5L65 - chains S and T of the 28 polymer chains in the assembly; structure by X-ray diffraction, 2.90 A resolution.

[Chain S]
Protein: Proteasome subunit alpha type-6
From: Saccharomyces cerevisiae (strain ATCC 204508 / S288c)
Notes: EC 3.4.25.1
UniProtKB: P40302 (PSA6_YEAST); residues 0-233 here correspond to UniProt positions 1-234 (UniProt number = residue number + 1)
Amino-acid sequence (234 residues; each row starts with the number of its first residue; numbering starts at 0):
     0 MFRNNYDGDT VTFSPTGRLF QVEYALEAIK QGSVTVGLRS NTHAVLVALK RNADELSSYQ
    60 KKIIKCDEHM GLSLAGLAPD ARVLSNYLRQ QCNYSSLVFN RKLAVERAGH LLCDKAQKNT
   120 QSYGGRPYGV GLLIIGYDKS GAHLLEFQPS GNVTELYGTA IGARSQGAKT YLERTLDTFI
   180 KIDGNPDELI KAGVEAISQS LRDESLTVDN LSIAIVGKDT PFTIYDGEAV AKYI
Not modelled in the structure: 0-2
Swiss-Prot annotation at these positions:
  - modified residue: Ser13 (Phosphoserine)
  - cross-link: Lys190 (Glycyl lysine isopeptide (Lys-Gly) (interchain with G-Cter in ubiquitin))

[Chain T]
Protein: Probable proteasome subunit alpha type-7
From: Saccharomyces cerevisiae (strain ATCC 204508 / S288c)
Notes: EC 3.4.25.1
UniProtKB: P21242 (PSA7_YEAST); residues -3 to 284 here correspond to UniProt positions 1-288 (UniProt number = residue number + 4)
Amino-acid sequence (288 residues; each row starts with the number of its first residue; numbers below 1 keep their minus sign (Met-3 is residue -3)):
    -3 MTSIGTGYDL SNSVFSPDGR NFQVEYAVKA VENGTTSIGI KCNDGVVFAV EKLITSKLLV
    57 PQKNVKIQVV DRHIGCVYSG LIPDGRHLVN RGREEAASFK KLYKTPIPIP AFADRLGQYV
   117 QAHTLYNSVR PFGVSTIFGG VDKNGAHLYM LEPSGSYWGY KGAATGKGRQ SAKAELEKLV
   177 DHHPEGLSAR EAVKQAAKII YLAHEDNKEK DFELEISWCS LSETNGLHKF VKGDLLQEAI
   237 DFAQKEINGD DDEDEDDSDN VMSSDDENAP VATNANATTD QEGDIHLE
Not modelled in the structure: -3 to 1, 245-284
Swiss-Prot annotation at these positions:
  - modified residue: Thr-2 (N-acetylthreonine)

[Interface between chain S and chain T]
Residue-residue contacts (63):
  Asn4(S) with Leu6(T)
  Tyr5(S) with Asp5(T), hydrogen bond; Leu6(T), hydrophobic
  Thr9(S) with Arg126(T)
  Val10(S) with Gln19(T); Asn123(T); Ser124(T); Val125(T); Arg126(T)
  Thr11(S) with Leu6(T); Gln19(T)
  Phe12(S) with Gln19(T); Tyr22(T), hydrophobic; Ala23(T), hydrophobic; Arg126(T); Pro127(T)
  Ser13(S) with Tyr22(T)
  Pro14(S) with Tyr22(T), hydrophobic; Lys25(T)
  Thr15(S) with Lys25(T)
  Gly16(S) with Tyr22(T); Lys25(T); Ala26(T)
  Leu18(S) with Leu77(T), hydrophobic; Arg126(T)
  His109(S) with Arg82(T)
  Cys112(S) with Arg82(T)
  Asp113(S) with Arg82(T), salt bridge; Asn86(T)
  Gln116(S) with Pro79(T); Asp80(T); His83(T), hydrogen bond; Arg126(T)
  Thr119(S) with Arg126(T), hydrogen bond (backbone-side chain)
  Gln120(S) with His119(T); Val125(T); Arg126(T), hydrogen bond (backbone-backbone); Pro127(T); Phe128(T)
  Ser121(S) with Ser124(T)
  Tyr122(S) with Ser124(T), hydrogen bond (backbone-backbone)
  Ser149(S) with Pro79(T)
  Gly150(S) with Pro79(T)
  Asn151(S) with Ile78(T); Pro79(T)
  Thr153(S) with Leu55(T); Asn60(T)
  Glu154(S) with Val56(T); Lys59(T); Asn60(T), hydrogen bond (backbone-side chain)
  Leu155(S) with Leu54(T); Leu55(T); Val56(T)
  Tyr156(S) with Leu54(T), hydrogen bond (backbone-backbone); Leu55(T); Val56(T); Pro57(T)
  Gly157(S) with Leu54(T)
  Lys168(S) with Leu54(T)
  Leu171(S) with Leu54(T)
  Glu172(S) with Ser52(T), hydrogen bond; Lys53(T)
  Leu175(S) with Lys53(T)
Interface residues without a listed pair, chain S (34 interface residues in all): Arg38, Val152, Phe178
Interface residues without a listed pair, chain T (30 interface residues in all): Gly129

[Overview]
34 residues of chain S and 30 residues of chain T are in contact, with 8 hydrogen bonds and 1 salt bridge.
Polar pairs include Asp113(S)-Arg82(T), Tyr5(S)-Asp5(T) and Gln116(S)-His83(T).
Here chain S is Proteasome subunit alpha type-6 and chain T is Probable proteasome subunit alpha type-7, both
from Saccharomyces cerevisiae (strain ATCC 204508 / S288c). Entry 5L65 (Yeast 20S proteasome with mouse beta5i
(1-138) and mouse beta6 (97-111; 118-133) in complex with carfilzomib) was determined by X-ray diffraction
(same publication as 5L52, 5L54, 5L55, 5L5A, 5L5B, 5L5D and 30 further entries).
